PDB entry 1N36 | X-ray diffraction, 3.65 A resolution | chains A and Q of the 21 polymer chains in the assembly

# Chain A
Molecule: 16S ribosomal RNA
Source organism: Thermus thermophilus
Sequence (1522 nucleotides; row label = number of the first residue in the row; note: 42 numbers in that range are skipped by the numbering (no residue carries them; nothing is unmodelled there); a row labelled like 190A-190L holds insertion residues (190A, then the next letters in order); numbering starts at 0):
     0 UUUGUUGGAG AGUUUGAUCC UGGCUCAGGG UGAACGCUGG CGGCGUGCCU AAGACAUGCA
    60 AGUCGUGCGG G
    73 CCGCGGGGUU UU
    88 ACUCCG
    95 UGGUC
   101 AGCGGCGGAC GGGUGAGUAA CGCGUGGGU
  129A G
   130 ACCUACCCGG AAGAGGGGGA CAACCCGGGG AAACUCGGGC UAAUCCCCCA UGUGGACCCG
   190 C
190A-190L CCCUUGGGGUGU
   191 GUCCAAAGGG CUUU
   216 GCCCGCUUCC GGAUGGGCCC GCGUCCCAUC AGCUAGUUGG UGGGGUAAUG GCCCACCAAG
   276 GCGACGACGG GUAGCCGGUC UGAGAGGAUG GCCGGCCACA GGGGCACUGA GACACGGGCC
   336 CCACUCCUAC GGGAGGCAGC AGUUAGGAAU CUUCCGCAAU GGGCGCAAGC CUGACGGAGC
   396 GACGCCGCUU GGAGGAAGAA GCCCUUCGGG GUGUAAACUC CUGAA
   442 CCCGGGACGA AACCCCCGAC GA
   474 GGGGACUGAC GGUACCGGG
   494 GUAAUAGCGC CGGCCAACUC CGUGCCAGCA GCCGCGGUAA UACGGAGGGC GCGAGCGUUA
   554 CCCGGAUUCA CUGGGCGUAA AGGGCGUGUA GGCGGCCUGG GGCGUCCCAU GUGAAAGACC
   614 ACGGCUCAAC CGUGGGGGAG CGUGGGAUAC GCUCAGGCUA GACGGUGGGA GAGGGUGGUG
   674 GAAUUCCCGG AGUAGCGGUG AAAUGCGCAG AUACCGGGAG GAACGCCGAU GGCGAAGGCA
   734 GCCACCUGGU CCACCCGUGA CGCUGAGGCG CGAAAGCGUG GGGAGCAAAC CGGAUUAGAU
   794 ACCCGGGUAG UCCACGCCCU AAACGAUGCG CGCUAGGUCU CUGGGUCU
   848 CCUGGGGGCC GAAGCUAACG CGUUAAGCGC GCCGCCUGGG GAGUACGGCC GCAAGGCUGA
   908 AACUCAAAGG AAUUGACGGG GGCCCGCACA AGCGGUGGAG CAUGUGGUUU AAUUCGAAGC
   968 AACGCGAAGA ACCUUACCAG GCCUUGACAU GCUAGG
 1003A G
  1004 AACCCGGGUG AAAGCCUGGG GUGCCCC
1030A-1030D GCGA
  1031 GGGGAGCCCU AGCACAGGUG CUGCAUGGCC GUCGUCAGCU CGUGCCGUGA GGUGUUGGGU
  1091 UAAGUCCCGC AACGAGCGCA ACCCCCGCCG UUAGUUGCCA GCGGUUCGGC CGGGCACUCU
  1151 AACGGGACUG CCCGCGAAA
  1171 GCGGGAGGAA GGAGGGGACG ACGUCUGGUC AGCAUGGCCC UUACGGCCUG GGCGACACAC
  1231 GUGCUACAAU GCCCACUACA AAGCGAUGCC ACCCGGCAAC GGGGAGCUAA UCGCAAAAAG
  1291 GUGGGCCCAG UUCGGAUUGG GGUCUGCAAC CCGACCCCAU GAAGCCGGAA UCGCUAGUAA
  1351 UCGCGGAUCA G
 1361A C
  1362 CAUGCCGCGG UGAAUACGUU CCCGGGCCUU GUACACACCG CCCGUCACGC CAUGGGAGCG
  1422 GGCUCUACCC GAAGUCGCCG GG
  1446 AGCCUACGGG
  1459 CAGGCGCCGA GGGUAGGGCC CGUGACUGGG GCGAAGUCGU AACAAGGUAG CUGUACCGGA
  1519 AGGUGCGGCU GGAUCACCUC CUUUCU
Not modelled in the structure: 0-4, 1535-1538

# Chain Q
Molecule: 30S ribosomal protein S17
Source organism: Thermus thermophilus
UniProt: Q5SHP7 (RS17_THET8); residues 2-105 here correspond to UniProt positions 1-104 (UniProt number = residue number - 1)
Amino-acid sequence (104 residues; row label = number of the first residue in the row):
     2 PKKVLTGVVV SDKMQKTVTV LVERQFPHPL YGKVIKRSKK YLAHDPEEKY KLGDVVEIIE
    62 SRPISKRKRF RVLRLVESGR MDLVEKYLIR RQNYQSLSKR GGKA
Sequence notes: conflict Lys50 (Arg49 in Q5SHP7), Leu53 (Val52 in Q5SHP7), Ser62 (Ala61 in Q5SHP7), Ser79 (Glu78 in Q5SHP7), Met82 (Leu81 in Q5SHP7), Ile90 (Val89 in Q5SHP7), Gln96 (Ala95 in Q5SHP7)

# Interface between chain A and chain Q
Pairs across the interface (86):
  G127(A) with Pro2(Q), hydrogen bond to the sugar; Glu61(Q), hydrogen bond to the base
  G128(A) with Pro2(Q), sugar contact; Lys3(Q), hydrogen bond to the sugar; Glu61(Q), sugar contact
  U129(A) with Lys3(Q), sugar contact
  A130(A) with Arg63(Q), salt bridge to the phosphate; Pro64(Q), base contact
  U190E(A) with Ser62(Q), hydrogen bond to the base; Arg63(Q), hydrogen bond to the sugar; Arg72(Q), hydrogen bond to the base
  G190F(A) with Arg63(Q), base contact
  C234(A) with Arg70(Q), hydrogen bond to the phosphate
  C235(A) with Glu61(Q), base contact; Arg70(Q), salt bridge to the phosphate; Phe71(Q), sugar contact
  G236(A) with Lys40(Q), salt bridge to the phosphate; Tyr42(Q), hydrogen bond to the phosphate
  C237(A) with Arg25(Q), salt bridge to the phosphate; Lys40(Q), salt bridge to the phosphate; Tyr42(Q), hydrogen bond to the phosphate
  G238(A) with Arg25(Q), salt bridge to the phosphate
  A246(A) with Ser99(Q), sugar contact
  G247(A) with Ser99(Q), phosphate contact; Lys100(Q), phosphate contact
  U252(A) with Lys67(Q), phosphate contact
  U253(A) with Met15(Q), hydrogen bond to the sugar; Lys67(Q), salt bridge to the phosphate
  G254(A) with Met15(Q), sugar contact; Gln16(Q), hydrogen bond to the sugar; Thr18(Q), hydrogen bond to the phosphate; Ser66(Q), hydrogen bond to the phosphate; Lys67(Q), phosphate contact; Arg68(Q), phosphate contact; Lys69(Q), phosphate contact
  G255(A) with Gln16(Q), hydrogen bond to the sugar; Lys17(Q), hydrogen bond to the phosphate; Ile65(Q), phosphate contact; Ser66(Q), phosphate contact; Lys69(Q), salt bridge to the phosphate
  U256(A) with Lys17(Q), salt bridge to the phosphate
  U264(A) with Pro64(Q), hydrogen bond to the sugar
  G265(A) with Ile65(Q), phosphate contact; Ser66(Q), sugar contact; Lys67(Q), sugar contact
  G266(A) with Lys67(Q), phosphate contact
  C267(A) with Lys67(Q), salt bridge to the phosphate
  G275(A) with Lys14(Q), phosphate contact; Met15(Q), hydrogen bond to the sugar
  G276(A) with Ser12(Q), phosphate contact; Met15(Q), sugar contact; Thr20(Q), phosphate contact; Arg68(Q), hydrogen bond to the phosphate
  C277(A) with Lys41(Q), salt bridge to the phosphate; Arg68(Q), salt bridge to the phosphate
  G278(A) with Lys41(Q), salt bridge to the phosphate; Arg92(Q), base contact; Tyr95(Q), base contact
  A279(A) with Tyr95(Q), hydrogen bond to the phosphate; Leu98(Q), base contact
  C280(A) with Arg38(Q), base contact; Ser39(Q), hydrogen bond to the base; Arg91(Q), base contact
  C564(A) with Leu31(Q), base contact; Tyr32(Q), sugar contact
  U582(A) with Asn94(Q), hydrogen bond to the sugar; Ala105(Q), sugar contact
  A583(A) with Arg91(Q), sugar contact; Asn94(Q), sugar contact
  G584(A) with Lys87(Q), salt bridge to the phosphate
  G585(A) with Lys37(Q), salt bridge to the phosphate
  C586(A) with Lys34(Q), salt bridge to the phosphate
  G635(A) with Pro2(Q), sugar contact
  U636(A) with Pro2(Q), sugar contact
  G760(A) with Asn94(Q), hydrogen bond to the base; Leu98(Q), sugar contact; Gly102(Q), sugar contact; Gly103(Q), base contact; Lys104(Q), hydrogen bond to the base; Ala105(Q), base contact
  G761(A) with Arg101(Q), sugar contact; Gly102(Q), sugar contact; Gly103(Q), hydrogen bond to the sugar; Lys104(Q), hydrogen bond to the sugar
  C762(A) with Arg101(Q), phosphate contact
  C896(A) with Lys100(Q), sugar contact
Interface residues without a listed pair, chain A (47 interface residues in all): C272, G581, G597, U598, G644, C647, A759
Interface residues without a listed pair, chain Q (51 interface residues in all): Lys4, Gln26, Pro28, Val35, Arg81, Ile90, Gln96

# Summary
Chain A and chain Q form an interface of 47 and 51 residues respectively; the contacts include 25 hydrogen
bonds and 16 salt bridges. Polar contacts include G127(A)-Glu61(Q), U190E(A)-Ser62(Q) and U190E(A)-Arg72(Q).
Here chain A is 16S ribosomal RNA and chain Q is 30S ribosomal protein S17, both from Thermus thermophilus.
Entry 1N36 (Structure of the Thermus thermophilus 30S ribosomal subunit in the presence of
crystallographically disordered codon and ...) was determined by X-ray diffraction, deposited together with
1N32, 1N33 and 1N34.
